Entry 5K11 (electron microscopy, 3.80 A resolution); this record covers chains A and B.

# Chain A (and B)
Molecule: Isocitrate dehydrogenase [NADP] cytoplasmic
Source organism: Homo sapiens
Notes: EC 1.1.1.42; chain B of this document is another copy of the same molecule, construct and numbering; everything in this record applies to it too
UniProt: O75874 (IDHC_HUMAN); numbering as in UniProt (aligned over 3-413)
Sequence (411 residues; each row starts with the number of its first residue):
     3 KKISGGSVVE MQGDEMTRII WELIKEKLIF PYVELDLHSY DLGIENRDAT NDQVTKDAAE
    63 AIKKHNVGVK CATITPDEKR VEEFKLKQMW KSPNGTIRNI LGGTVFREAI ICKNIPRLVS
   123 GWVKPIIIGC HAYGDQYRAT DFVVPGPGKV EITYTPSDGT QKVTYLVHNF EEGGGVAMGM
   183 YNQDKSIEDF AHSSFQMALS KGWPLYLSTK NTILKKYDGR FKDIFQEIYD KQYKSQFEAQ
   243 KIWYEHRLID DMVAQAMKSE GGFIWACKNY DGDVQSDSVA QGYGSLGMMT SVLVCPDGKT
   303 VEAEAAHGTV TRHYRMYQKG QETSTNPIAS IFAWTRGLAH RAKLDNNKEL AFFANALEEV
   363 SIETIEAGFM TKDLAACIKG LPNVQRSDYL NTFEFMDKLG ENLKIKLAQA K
Unresolved in the structure: 135-139, 272-280
Construct notes: conflict C132 (Arg in O75874)
Small-molecule neighbours: NADPH (NDP; NADPH dihydro-nicotinamide-adenine-dinucleotide phosphate): K72, A74, T75, I76, T77, R82, N96, L288, G289, E306, A307, A308, H309, G310, T311, V312, T313, R314, H315, S326, T327, N328, D375
Curated features (UniProtKB/Swiss-Prot):
  - binding site (NADP(+)): T75 to T77, R82, K260, G310 to H315, N328
  - binding site (substrate): T77, S94 to R100, R109, K212
  - binding site (Mn(2+)): D252, D275, D279
  - site (Critical for catalysis): Y139, K212
  - modified residue: Y42 (Phosphotyrosine), K81 (N6-acetyllysine), K126 (N6-succinyllysine), K224 (N6-acetyllysine), K233 (N6-acetyllysine), K243 (N6-acetyllysine), K321 (N6-acetyllysine), S389 (Phosphoserine), K400 (N6-succinyllysine)
  - natural variant: C132 (R132C: In colorectal cancer and glioma samples; this construct carries the variant)
What the authors report for this chain:
  - conformationally variable residues: K270 to V281

# Chain A / chain B interface
Pairs across the interface (109; chain A residue first):
  L120(A) with L120(B); M259(B), hydrophobic
  A141(A) with L216(B), hydrophobic
  T142(A) with Y167(B); L168(B); V169(B)
  D143(A) with L216(B); K217(B); K218(B); Y219(B), hydrogen bond (side chain-backbone)
  F144(A) with I154(B), hydrophobic; Y156(B), hydrophobic; Y167(B), hydrophobic
  V146(A) with Y156(B)
  G148(A) with Y156(B), hydrogen bond (backbone-side chain)
  P149(A) with Y156(B), hydrogen bond (backbone-side chain); P158(B); S159(B), hydrogen bond (backbone-backbone)
  G150(A) with Y156(B); T157(B); P158(B); S159(B), hydrogen bond (backbone-side chain)
  K151(A) with T155(B); Y156(B); T157(B), hydrogen bond (backbone-backbone)
  V152(A) with I154(B), hydrophobic; Y156(B), hydrophobic
  E153(A) with T155(B), hydrogen bond (backbone-backbone); T157(B), hydrogen bond
  I154(A) with F144(B), hydrophobic; V152(B), hydrophobic; I154(B), hydrophobic; T155(B); M180(B)
  T155(A) with K151(B); E153(B), hydrogen bond (backbone-backbone); I154(B); T155(B), hydrogen bond
  Y156(A) with F144(B), hydrophobic; V146(B); G148(B), hydrogen bond (side chain-backbone); P149(B), hydrogen bond (side chain-backbone); G150(B); K151(B); V152(B), hydrophobic
  T157(A) with G150(B); K151(B), hydrogen bond (backbone-backbone); E153(B), hydrogen bond
  P158(A) with P149(B); G150(B)
  S159(A) with P149(B), hydrogen bond (backbone-backbone); G150(B), hydrogen bond (side chain-backbone)
  Y167(A) with T142(B); F144(B), hydrophobic
  L168(A) with T142(B)
  V169(A) with T142(B); G181(B); Y183(B)
  H170(A) with Y183(B); Q185(B), hydrogen bond
  N171(A) with Q185(B)
  F172(A) with Y183(B), hydrophobic; N184(B); Q185(B)
  G176(A) with D186(B)
  G177(A) with N184(B); D186(B), hydrogen bond (backbone-side chain)
  V178(A) with Y183(B); N184(B), hydrogen bond (backbone-backbone); Y219(B), hydrophobic; F223(B), hydrophobic
  A179(A) with M182(B)
  M180(A) with I154(B); G181(B); M182(B), hydrogen bond (backbone-backbone); L216(B), hydrophobic; Y219(B), hydrophobic
  G181(A) with V169(B); M180(B)
  M182(A) with A179(B); M180(B), hydrogen bond (backbone-backbone)
  Y183(A) with V169(B); H170(B); F172(B), hydrophobic; V178(B)
  N184(A) with F172(B); G177(B); V178(B), hydrogen bond (backbone-backbone)
  Q185(A) with H170(B), hydrogen bond; N171(B); F172(B)
  D186(A) with G176(B); G177(B), hydrogen bond (side chain-backbone)
  L216(A) with A141(B), hydrophobic; D143(B); M180(B), hydrophobic
  K217(A) with D143(B)
  K218(A) with D143(B)
  Y219(A) with D143(B), hydrogen bond (backbone-side chain); V178(B), hydrophobic; M180(B), hydrophobic
  F223(A) with V178(B), hydrophobic
  D252(A) with V281(B); A282(B), hydrogen bond (side chain-backbone); Q283(B)
  M259(A) with L120(B), hydrophobic
  V281(A) with D252(B)
  A282(A) with D252(B), hydrogen bond (backbone-side chain)
  Q283(A) with D252(B)
Other interface residues (no listed pair), chain A (52 interface residues in all): V145, D160, E174, K187, I189, R222, V255
Other interface residues (no listed pair), chain B (52 interface residues in all): V145, D160, E174, K187, I189, R222, V255

# Summary
The chain A/chain B interface involves 52 residues from each chain, with 27 hydrogen bonds. Polar contacts
include D143(A)-Y219(B), G148(A)-Y156(B) and P149(A)-Y156(B). Ligands of chain A: NADPH. UniProt lists 12
NADP+-binding residues, 10 substrate-binding residues and 3 Mn2+-binding residues on chain A. The paper
reports conformational variability at K270(A).
Both chains are Isocitrate dehydrogenase [NADP] cytoplasmic (Homo sapiens). Entry 5K11 (Cryo-EM structure of
isocitrate dehydrogenase (IDH1) in inhibitor-bound state) was determined by electron microscopy (same
publication as 5K0Z and 5K10).
